PDB entry 9JJ9 | electron microscopy, 2.71 A resolution | chains C and A of the 3 polymer chains in the assembly

Chain C:
Molecule: Polyketide synthase
Source organism: Streptomyces graminofaciens
UniProtKB: E0D202 (E0D202_9ACTN); residues 934-1025 here correspond to UniProt positions 933-1024 (UniProt number = residue number - 1)
Amino-acid sequence (94 residues; each row starts with the number of its first residue):
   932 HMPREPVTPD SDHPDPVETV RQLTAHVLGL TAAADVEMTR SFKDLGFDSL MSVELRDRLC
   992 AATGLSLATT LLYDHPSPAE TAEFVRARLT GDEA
Disordered / not traced: 932-948, 994-1000, 1017-1025
Sequence notes: expression tag (932-933)

Chain A:
Molecule: Polyketide synthase GfsA
Source organism: Streptomyces graminofaciens
Notes: EC 2.3.1.-, 4.1.1.-
UniProtKB: E0D202 (GFSA_STRHA); the construct lacks a stretch of the UniProt sequence and is renumbered around it, so the offset changes along the chain: 13-546 = UniProt 13-546; 865-876 = UniProt 547-558; 877-934 = UniProt 870-927
Amino-acid sequence (605 residues; each row starts with the number of its first residue; note: 318 numbers in that range are skipped by the numbering (no residue carries them; nothing is unmodelled there)):
    12 HMGRSQNSEF ETASDEPIAV IGLSCRLPKA SGPQELWQLL DDGASAVTRV PADRETPPST
    72 EEESADGEAA GARWGGFLDR VDTFDAGFFG ISPREAAAMD PQQRLVLELS WEALEGAGLV
   132 PATLRDTGLG VFVGAARDDY ATLYRRREGR AVDHHAMTGL HRSLIANRIS YALGAHGPSM
   192 VVDTGCSSSL VAVHLACESL RRGESDIALA GGVNLNIAAE SARETAAFGG LSPDGQCFTF
   252 DARANGFVRG EGGGLVVLKT LRRALADGDL VHGVILASAV NNDGPSDTLT TPSRRAQESL
   312 LTRVYRRAGV TPTEVGYVEL HGTGTKVGDP IEAAALGAVL GTGRDTPLPV GSIKTNIGHL
   372 EGAAGIAGLI KALLQLRRRR LVPSLNFSTP NPDIPLDALN LRVQQESAPW ATPSGGGRTL
   432 VAGVSSFGMG GTNCHVVVSA APVPEDGETT SEAGATGPDS GPALLPWVVS ARSPQALRDQ
   492 AGRLAAWADS PAGREASPVD IGWSLATSRT HFEYRAVVSG SDRDELVASL RALAS
   865 GSPVTAAGAV DGRAEPVALL SAVGELFADG YPVDWTAYFA GWPAARVELP TYAFQRSRHW
   925 LENVPELAVS
Disordered / not traced: 12-26, 64-84, 159-162, 424-429, 454-476, 865-907, 927-934
Sequence notes: expression tag (12); engineered mutation Cys197 (Gln in E0D202)

How chain C and chain A interact:
Contacting residue pairs (12):
  Val958(C) with Arg105(A), hydrogen bond (backbone-side chain)
  Leu959(C) with Ser103(A); Pro104(A); Arg105(A)
  Gly960(C) with Pro104(A)
  Leu961(C) with Pro104(A)
  Asp975(C) with Gly101(A)
  Leu976(C) with Ser103(A), hydrogen bond (backbone-side chain)
  Gly977(C) with Ser103(A)
  Asp979(C) with His165(A)
  Leu981(C) with His165(A)
  Met982(C) with His166(A)

Summary:
The interface between chain C and chain A involves 10 residues on one side and 6 on the other, with 2 hydrogen
bonds. Among the polar pairs are Val958(C)-Arg105(A) and Leu976(C)-Ser103(A).
Chain C is Polyketide synthase and chain A is Polyketide synthase GfsA, both from Streptomyces graminofaciens;
the structure, Class 3 state of the GfsA KSQ-ancestralAT chimeric didomain in complex with the GfsA ACP
domain, was determined by electron microscopy together with 9IYW and 9JJB from the same study.
